5OQH - chain A; structure by X-ray diffraction, 2.05 A resolution.

[Chain A]
Name: Beta-2-microglobulin, H-2 class I histocompatibility antigen, K-B alpha chain
Organism: Mus musculus
Reference sequence: chimeric construct of P01887, P01901: residues 24-112 from P01887 (B2MG_MOUSE) positions 21-109 (UniProt number = residue number - 3); residues 143-425 from P01901 positions 22-304 (UniProt number = residue number - 121)
Sequence (431 residues; row label = number of the first residue in the row):
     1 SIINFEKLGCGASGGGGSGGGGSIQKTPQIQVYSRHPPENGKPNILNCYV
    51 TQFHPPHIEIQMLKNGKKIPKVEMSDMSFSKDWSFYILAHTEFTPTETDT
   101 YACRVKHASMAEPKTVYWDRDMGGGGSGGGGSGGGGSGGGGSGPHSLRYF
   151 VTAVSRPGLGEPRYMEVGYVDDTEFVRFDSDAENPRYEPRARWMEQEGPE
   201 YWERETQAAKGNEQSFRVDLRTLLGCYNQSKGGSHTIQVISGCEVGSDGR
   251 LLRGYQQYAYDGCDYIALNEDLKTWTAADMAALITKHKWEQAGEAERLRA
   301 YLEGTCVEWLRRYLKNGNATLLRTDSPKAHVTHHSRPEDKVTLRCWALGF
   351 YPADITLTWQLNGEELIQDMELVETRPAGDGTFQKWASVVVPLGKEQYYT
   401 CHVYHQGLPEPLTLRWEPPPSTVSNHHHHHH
Not modelled in the structure: 14-23, 123-142, 419-431
Sequence notes: insertion (1-8); expression tag (9-13, 426-431); linker (113-122); engineered mutation Ala208 (Lys87 in P01901), Cys226 (Tyr105 in P01901)
Disulfide bonds: Cys10-Cys226, Cys48-Cys103, Cys243-Cys306, Cys345-Cys401
UniProt features mapped onto this chain:
  - region: Glu417 to Asn425 (Connecting peptide)
  - glycosylation (N-linked (GlcNAc...) asparagine): Asn228, Asn318

[In short]
Chain A is Beta-2-microglobulin, H-2 class I histocompatibility antigen, K-B alpha chain (Mus musculus); the
structure, Crystal Structure of a disulfide trapped single chain trimer composed of the MHC I heavy chain ...,
was determined by X-ray diffraction (same publication as 5OQF, 5OQG and 5OQI).
